PDB entry 6U6X | X-ray diffraction, 2.58 A resolution | chains D and H of the 4 polymer chains in the assembly

== Chain D ==
Molecule: Deoxynucleoside triphosphate triphosphohydrolase SAMHD1
Organism: Homo sapiens
Notes: EC 3.1.5.-
UniProt: Q9Y3Z3 (SAMH1_HUMAN); numbering as in UniProt (aligned over 114-626)
Chain sequence (533 residues; row label = number of the first residue in the row):
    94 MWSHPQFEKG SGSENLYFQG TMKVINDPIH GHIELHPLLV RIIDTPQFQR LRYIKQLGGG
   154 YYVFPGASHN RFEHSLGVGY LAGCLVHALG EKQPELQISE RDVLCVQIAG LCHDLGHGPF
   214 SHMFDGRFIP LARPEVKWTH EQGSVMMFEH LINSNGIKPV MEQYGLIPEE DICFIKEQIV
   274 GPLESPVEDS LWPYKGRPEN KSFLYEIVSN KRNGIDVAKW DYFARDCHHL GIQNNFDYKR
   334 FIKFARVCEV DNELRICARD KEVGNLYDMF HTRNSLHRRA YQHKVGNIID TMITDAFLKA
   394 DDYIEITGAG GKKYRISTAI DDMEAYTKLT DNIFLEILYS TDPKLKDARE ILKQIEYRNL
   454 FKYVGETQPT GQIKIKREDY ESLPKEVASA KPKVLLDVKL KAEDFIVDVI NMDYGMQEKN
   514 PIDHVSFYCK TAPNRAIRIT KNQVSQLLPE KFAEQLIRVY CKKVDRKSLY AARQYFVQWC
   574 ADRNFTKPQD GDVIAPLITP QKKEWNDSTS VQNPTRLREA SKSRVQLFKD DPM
Not modelled in the structure: 94-113, 277-283, 306-307, 507-514, 523-545, 584-626
Disulfide bonds: Cys-341/Cys-350
Construct notes: initiating methionine (94); expression tag (95-113); engineered mutation Ala-311 (Asp in Q9Y3Z3)
Metal / ion sites: Zn2+: His-167, His-206, Asp-207
UniProt features mapped onto this chain:
  - active site: His-233
  - binding site (GTP): Lys-116, Val-117, Asp-137, Gln-142, Arg-145, Arg-451, Lys-455, Lys-523
  - binding site (dATP): Asn-119, Gln-149, Val-156, Arg-164, His-210, His-215, Lys-312, Tyr-315, Asp-319, Arg-333, Arg-352, Lys-354, Asn-358, Arg-366, Gln-375, His-376, Lys-377, Lys-523
  - binding site (dCTP): Asn-119, Gln-149, Val-156, Arg-164, His-210, His-215, Lys-312, Tyr-315, Asp-319, Arg-333, Arg-352, Lys-354, Arg-366, Arg-372, Gln-375, His-376, Lys-377, Lys-523
  - binding site (dGTP): Asn-119, Gln-149, Leu-150, Val-156, Arg-164, Lys-312, Tyr-315, Asp-319, Arg-333, Arg-352, Lys-354, Asn-358, Arg-366, Tyr-374, Gln-375, His-376, Lys-377, Lys-523
  - binding site (dTTP): Asn-119, Gln-149, Val-156, Arg-164, His-210, His-215, Lys-312, Tyr-315, Asp-319, Arg-333, Arg-352, Lys-354, Gln-375, His-376, Lys-377, Lys-523
  - binding site (Mn(2+)): His-167, His-206, Asp-207
  - modified residue: Thr-592 (Microbial infection: Phosphothreonine)
  - cross-link (Glycyl lysine isopeptide (Lys-Gly)): Lys-467 (interchain with G-Cter in SUMO2), Lys-469 (interchain with G-Cter in SUMO2), Lys-492 (interchain with G-Cter in SUMO2), Lys-622 (interchain with G-Cter in SUMO2)
  - natural variant: Asp-120 to His-123 (deletion: In AGS5), His-123 (H123P: In AGS5), Arg-143 (R143C: In AGS5; R143H: In AGS5), Arg-145 (R145Q: In AGS5), His-167 (H167Y: In AGS5), Ile-201 (I201N: In AGS5 and CHBL2), Gly-209 (G209S: In AGS5), Met-254 (M254V: In AGS5), Arg-290 (R290H: In AGS5), Leu-369 (L369S: In AGS5), Met-385 (M385V: In AGS5), Ile-448 (I448T: In AGS5), 1 further natural variant entry in UniProt
  - mutagenesis: Asp-137 (D137A: Impairs homotetramerization and nearly abolishes dNTPase activity), Gln-142 (Q142E/A: Impairs homotetramerization and nearly abolishes dNTPase activity; when associated with K-145), Arg-143 (R143A: Abolished ability to restrict infection by viruses), Arg-145 (R145A: Impairs homotetramerization and nearly abolishes dNTPase activity. Abolished ability to restrict infection by viruses; R145K: Impairs homotetramerization and nearly abolishes dNTPase activity ...), Gln-149 (Q149A: Abolished dNTPase activity without affecting homotetramerization. Abolished dNTPase activity; when associated with A-319), Arg-164 (R164A: Abolished ability to restrict infection by viruses), His-167 (H167A: Abolished ability to restrict infection by viruses), His-206 to Asp-207 (Abolishes zinc binding and dNTPase activity. Does not affect ability to promote DNA end resection at stalled replication forks), His-206 (H206A: Abolished ability to restrict infection by viruses), Asp-207 (D207A: Abolished ability to restrict infection by viruses; D207N/A: Loss of dNTPase activity), His-210 (H210A: Abolished dNTPase activity without affecting homotetramerization), His-215 (H215A: Abolished dNTPase activity without affecting homotetramerization), 29 further mutagenesis entries in UniProt
Reported in the primary citation:
  - binding site for DNA sc-gs-sc-sc-dt (chain H): His-125, Asp-137, Gln-142, Arg-145
  - binding site for DNA sc-gs-sc-sc-dt: His-376, Arg-451
  - post-translational modification sites: Thr-592 (citing earlier work)
  - mutagenesis - H376A: decreased binding to oligonucleotide
  - mutagenesis - R352A, K523A: unchanged binding to oligonucleotide
  - mutagenesis - R352A, K523A: decreased catalytic activity on GTP/dNTP
  - mutagenesis - R352A, K523A: decreased catalytic activity on dNTPase
  - mutagenesis - R352A, H376A, K523A: unchanged catalytic activity on dNTP depletion

== Chain H ==
Molecule: DNA sc-gs-sc-sc-dt
Sequence (5 nucleotides; row label = number of the first residue in the row):
   801 XXXXT
Not modelled in the structure: 805
Modified / non-standard residues: SC (2-deoxy-cytidine-5'-thiophosphorate) at position 801, GS (guanosine-5'-thio-monophosphate) at position 802, SC (2-deoxy-cytidine-5'-thiophosphorate) at position 803, SC (2-deoxy-cytidine-5'-thiophosphorate) at position 804

== How chain D and chain H interact ==
Pairs across the interface - 11 pairs, chain D then chain H:
  Tyr-155(D) / GS_802(H)  base contact
  Val-156(D) / GS_802(H)  base contact
  Arg-371(D) / SC_804(H)  hydrogen bond to the phosphate
  Arg-372(D) / SC_804(H)  base contact
  His-376(D) / SC_803(H)  salt bridge to the phosphate
  His-376(D) / SC_804(H)  base contact
  Lys-377(D) / SC_804(H)  base contact
  Val-378(D) / SC_801(H)
  Arg-451(D) / GS_802(H)  hydrogen bond to the sugar
  Leu-453(D) / GS_802(H)  base contact
  Lys-455(D) / SC_801(H)
Also at the interface, not in a pair above, chain D (11 interface residues in all): Pro-158

== Summary ==
11 residues of chain D face 4 of chain H across their interface, with 2 hydrogen bonds and 1 salt bridge.
Among the polar pairs are Arg-451(D)/GS_802(H), Arg-371(D)/SC_804(H) and His-376(D)/SC_803(H). The paper
reports a binding site for DNA sc-gs-sc-sc-dt (chain H) at His-125(D), Asp-137(D) and Gln-142(D) among others;
R352A and K523A of chain D reduce catalytic activity on GTP/dNTP.
Here chain D is Deoxynucleoside triphosphate triphosphohydrolase SAMHD1 (Homo sapiens) and chain H is DNA
sc-gs-sc-sc-dt. Entry 6U6X (Human SAMHD1 bound to deoxyribo(C*G*C*C*T)-oligonucleotide) was determined by
X-ray diffraction together with 6U6Y and 6U6Z from the same study.
